7T3D - chains A and H of the 18 polymer chains in the assembly; structure by electron microscopy, 3.38 A resolution.

# Chain A
Protein: Hemagglutinin HA1 chain
Source organism: Influenza A virus (A/California/04/2009(H1N1))
Reference sequence: C3W5S1 (C3W5S1_I09A0); the construct lacks a stretch of the UniProt sequence, so the offset changes along the chain: 11-55 = UniProt 18-62; 56-83 = UniProt 64-91; 84-92 = UniProt 93-101; 93-125 = UniProt 103-135; 3 more segments
Chain sequence (331 residues; row label = number of the first residue in the row; a row labelled like 125A-125C holds insertion residues (125A, then the next letters in order)):
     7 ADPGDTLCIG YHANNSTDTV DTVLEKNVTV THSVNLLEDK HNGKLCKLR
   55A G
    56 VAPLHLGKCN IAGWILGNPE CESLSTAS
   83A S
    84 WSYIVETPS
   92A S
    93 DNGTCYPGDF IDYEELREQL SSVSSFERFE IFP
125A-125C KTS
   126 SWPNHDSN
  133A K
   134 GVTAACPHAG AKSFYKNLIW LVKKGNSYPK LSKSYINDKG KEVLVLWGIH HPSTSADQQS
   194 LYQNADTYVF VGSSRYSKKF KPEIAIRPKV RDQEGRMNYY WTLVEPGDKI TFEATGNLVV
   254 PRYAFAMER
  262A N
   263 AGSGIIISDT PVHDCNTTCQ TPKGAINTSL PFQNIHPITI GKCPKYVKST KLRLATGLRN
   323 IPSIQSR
Not modelled in the structure: 7-9, 326-329
Disulfides: Cys52-Cys277, Cys64-Cys76, Cys97-Cys139, Cys281-Cys305
Covalently attached groups: N-acetylglucosamine (NAG) linked to Asn21, Asn33, Asn94, Asn278, Asn289
Sequence notes: expression tag (7-10)

# Chain H
Protein: 222-1C06 mAb heavy chain
Source organism: Homo sapiens
Chain sequence (122 residues; each row starts with the number of its first residue; a row labelled like 82A-82C holds insertion residues (82A, then the next letters in order)):
     1 EVQLVESGGD LVQPGGSLRL SCVVSGFTFS TYSMNWVRQA PGKGLEWVSY IS
   52A S
    53 SSLSRYYADS VKGRFTISRD NAKNSLSLQL
82A-82C NSL
    83 RAEDTAVYYC VRGSITWP
100A-100E TEYYL
   101 DYWGQGTLVT VSS
Not modelled in the structure: 1-2, 104-113
Disulfides: Cys22-Cys92

# Interface between chain A and chain H
Pairs across the interface (5):
  Gly10(A) - Ser56(H)  hydrogen bond (backbone-side chain)
  Gly10(A) - Arg57(H)  hydrogen bond (backbone-backbone)
  Gly10(A) - Tyr58(H)  hydrogen bond (backbone-side chain)
  Asp11(A) - Tyr58(H)
  Thr12(A) - Trp99(H)
Other interface residues (no listed pair), chain A (5 interface residues in all): Cys14, Ser325
Other interface residues (no listed pair), chain H (7 interface residues in all): Leu55, Pro100, Glu100B

# Overview
5 residues of chain A face 7 of chain H across their interface; the contacts include 3 hydrogen bonds. Polar
contacts include Gly10(A)-Ser56(H), Gly10(A)-Tyr58(H) and Gly10(A)-Arg57(H). N-acetylglucosamine is covalently
linked to Asn21(A), Asn33(A), Asn94(A), Asn278(A) and Asn289(A).
Chain A is Hemagglutinin HA1 chain (Influenza A virus (A/California/04/2009(H1N1))) and chain H is 222-1C06
mAb heavy chain (Homo sapiens); the structure, CryoEM map of anchor 222-1C06 Fab and lateral patch 2B05 Fab
binding H1 HA, was determined by electron microscopy.
